Entry 7TFJ (electron microscopy, 3.30 A resolution); this record covers chains A and I of the 10 polymer chains in the assembly.

[Chain A]
Name: Replication factor C subunit 1
Source organism: Saccharomyces cerevisiae
UniProt: P38630 (RFC1_YEAST); residues 1-861 here = UniProt positions 1-861
Amino-acid sequence (861 residues; each row starts with the number of its first residue):
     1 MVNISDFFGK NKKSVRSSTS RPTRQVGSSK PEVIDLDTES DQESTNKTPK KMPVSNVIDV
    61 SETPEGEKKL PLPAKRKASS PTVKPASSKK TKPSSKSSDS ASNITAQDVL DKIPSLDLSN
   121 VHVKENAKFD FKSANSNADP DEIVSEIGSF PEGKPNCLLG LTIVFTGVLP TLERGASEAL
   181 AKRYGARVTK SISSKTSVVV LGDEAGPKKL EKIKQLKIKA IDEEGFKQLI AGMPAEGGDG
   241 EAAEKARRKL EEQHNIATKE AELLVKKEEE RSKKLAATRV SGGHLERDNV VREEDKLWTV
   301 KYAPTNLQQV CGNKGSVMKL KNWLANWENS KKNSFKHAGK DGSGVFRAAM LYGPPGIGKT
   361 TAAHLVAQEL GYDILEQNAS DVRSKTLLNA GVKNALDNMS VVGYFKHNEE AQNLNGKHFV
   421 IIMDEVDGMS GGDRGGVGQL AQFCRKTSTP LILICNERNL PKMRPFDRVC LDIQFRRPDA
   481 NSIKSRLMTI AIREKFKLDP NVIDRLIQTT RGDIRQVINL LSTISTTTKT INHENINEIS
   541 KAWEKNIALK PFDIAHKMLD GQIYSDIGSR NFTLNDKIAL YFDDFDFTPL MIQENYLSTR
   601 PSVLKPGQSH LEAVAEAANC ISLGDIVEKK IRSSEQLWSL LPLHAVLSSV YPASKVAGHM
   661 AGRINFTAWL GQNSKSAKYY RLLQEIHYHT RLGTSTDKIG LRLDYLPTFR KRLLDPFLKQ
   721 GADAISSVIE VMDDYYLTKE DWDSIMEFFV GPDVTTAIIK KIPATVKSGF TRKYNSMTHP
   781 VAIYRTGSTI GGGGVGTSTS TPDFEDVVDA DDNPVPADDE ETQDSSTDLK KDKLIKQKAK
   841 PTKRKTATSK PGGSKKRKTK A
Unresolved in the structure: 1-291, 408-411, 692-861
Metal / ion sites: Mg2+: Thr360 (together with ATP-gamma-S)
Ligand contacts: ATP-gamma-S (AGS; phosphothiophosphoric acid-adenylate ester): Thr299, Val300, Tyr302, Ala303, Pro304, Gln309, Val310, Cys311, Pro355, Gly356, Ile357, Gly358, Lys359, Thr360, Thr361, Asn456, Arg486, Ile514, Arg515
Swiss-Prot annotation at these positions:
  - motif (Nuclear localization signal): Lys830 to Leu834, Lys855 to Lys860
  - binding site (ATP): Thr299, Cys311, Gly353 to Thr361, Asn456
  - modified residue: Thr38 (Phosphothreonine), Ser40 (Phosphoserine), Thr63 (Phosphothreonine)
  - mutagenesis: Asp427 (D427H: In cs mutant CDC44-2; causes cell cycle arrest), Gly436 (G436R: In cs mutant CDC44-3/4; causes cell cycle arrest), Gly512 (G512A: In cs mutant CDC44-9; no effect), Asp513 (D513N: In cs mutants CDC44-1/5/8 and CDC44-9; causes cell cycle arrest)

[Chain I]
Molecule: Template strand
Sequence (40 nucleotides; each row starts with the number of its first residue):
     1 TTTTTTTTTT TATGTACTCG TAGTGTCTGC TTTTTTTTTT
Unresolved in the structure: 1-8, 31-40

[Interface between chain A and chain I]
Contacting residue pairs (18):
  Val382(A) - DC19(I)  phosphate contact
  Ser384(A) - DC19(I)  hydrogen bond to the phosphate
  Ser384(A) - DG20(I)  hydrogen bond to the phosphate
  Thr386(A) - DG20(I)  phosphate contact
  Leu387(A) - DG20(I)  phosphate contact
  Asp586(A) - DT11(I)  base contact
  Leu590(A) - DT10(I)  base contact
  Arg632(A) - DT11(I)  phosphate contact
  Arg632(A) - DA12(I)  hydrogen bond to the base
  Ser633(A) - DA12(I)  sugar contact
  Gln636(A) - DA12(I)  hydrogen bond to the base
  Gln636(A) - DT13(I)  base contact
  Trp638(A) - DA12(I)  base contact
  Trp669(A) - DT10(I)  base contact
  Leu670(A) - DT9(I)  base contact
  Asn673(A) - DT9(I)  base contact
  Ser674(A) - DT9(I)  hydrogen bond to the base
  Ala677(A) - DT9(I)  base contact
Interface residues without a listed pair, chain A (16 interface residues in all): Ser634
Interface residues without a listed pair, chain I (8 interface residues in all): DT21

[Overview]
The interface between chain A and chain I involves 16 residues on one side and 8 on the other, with 5 hydrogen
bonds. Polar pairs include Arg632(A)-DA12(I), Gln636(A)-DA12(I) and Ser674(A)-DT9(I). Chain A binds
ATP-gamma-S.
Chain A is Replication factor C subunit 1 (Saccharomyces cerevisiae) and chain I is Template strand; the
structure, Atomic model of S. cerevisiae clamp-clamp loader complex PCNA-RFC bound to DNA with a closed clamp
..., was determined by electron microscopy together with 7TFH, 7TFI, 7TFK and 7TFL from the same study.
